6NHQ - chains E and F of the 6 polymer chains in the assembly; structure by X-ray diffraction, 2.50 A resolution.

[Chain E]
Molecule: Hemagglutinin HA1 chain
Source organism: Influenza A virus (strain A/Hong Kong/1/1968 H3N2)
Reference sequence: Q91MA7 (HEMA_I68A4); residues 11-329 here correspond to UniProt positions 27-345 (UniProt number = residue number + 16)
Amino-acid sequence (321 residues; numbered 9 to 329; the number before each row is that of its first residue):
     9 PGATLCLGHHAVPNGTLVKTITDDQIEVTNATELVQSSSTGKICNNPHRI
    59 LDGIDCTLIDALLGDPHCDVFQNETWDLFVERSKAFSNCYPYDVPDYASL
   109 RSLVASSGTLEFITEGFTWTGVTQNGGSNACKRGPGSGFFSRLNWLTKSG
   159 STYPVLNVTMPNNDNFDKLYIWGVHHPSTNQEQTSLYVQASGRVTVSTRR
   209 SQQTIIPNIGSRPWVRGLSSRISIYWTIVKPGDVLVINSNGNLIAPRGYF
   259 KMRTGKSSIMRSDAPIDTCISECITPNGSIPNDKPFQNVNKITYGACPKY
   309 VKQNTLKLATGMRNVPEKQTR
Not modelled in the structure: 326-329
Disulfides: Cys52-Cys277, Cys64-Cys76, Cys97-Cys139, Cys281-Cys305
Glycans and other covalent adducts: N-acetylglucosamine (NAG) linked to Asn38, Asn285; glycan linked to Asn165
Sequence notes: expression tag (9-10)
Curated features (UniProtKB/Swiss-Prot):
  - site: Arg329 (Cleavage)
  - glycosylation (N-linked (GlcNAc...) asparagine): Asn22, Asn38, Asn81, Asn165, Asn285

[Chain F]
Molecule: Hemagglutinin HA2 chain
Source organism: Influenza A virus (strain A/Hong Kong/1/1968 H3N2)
Reference sequence: Q91MA7 (HEMA_I68A4); residues 1-176 here correspond to UniProt positions 346-521 (UniProt number = residue number + 345)
Amino-acid sequence (176 residues; row label = number of the first residue in the row):
     1 GLFGAIAGFIENGWEGMIDGWYGFRHQNSEGTGQAADLKSTQAAMDQING
    51 KLNRVIEKTNEKFHQIEKEFSEVEGRIQDLEKYVEDTKIDLWSYNAELLV
   101 ALENQHTIDLTDSEMNKLFEKTGRQLRENAEDMGNGCFKIYHKCDNACIE
   151 SIRNGTYDHDVYRDEALNNRFQIKGV
Not modelled in the structure: 172-176
Disulfides: Cys144-Cys148
Sequence notes: engineered mutation Met45 (Ile390 in Q91MA7); conflict Gly123 (Arg468 in Q91MA7)
Curated features (UniProtKB/Swiss-Prot):
  - glycosylation: Asn154 (N-linked (GlcNAc...) asparagine)
Reported in the primary citation:
  - mutagenesis - I45M: decreased binding to CR9114
  - mutagenesis - I45M: decreased binding to FI6v3
  - mutagenesis - N49T: unchanged binding to CR9114
  - mutagenesis - N49T: unchanged binding to FI6v3

[Interface between chain E and chain F]
Contacting residue pairs - 127 pairs, chain E then chain F:
  Pro9(E) - Lys143(F)  hydrogen bond (backbone-side chain)
  Gly10(E) - Ile140(F)
  Gly10(E) - His142(F)
  Ala11(E) - Gln27(F)
  Ala11(E) - Asn28(F)
  Ala11(E) - Phe138(F)
  Ala11(E) - Lys139(F)
  Ala11(E) - Ile140(F)  hydrogen bond (backbone-backbone)
  Thr12(E) - Arg25(F)
  Thr12(E) - His26(F)
  Thr12(E) - Gln27(F)  hydrogen bond (backbone-backbone)
  Thr12(E) - Phe138(F)
  Thr12(E) - Lys139(F)
  Leu13(E) - Arg25(F)
  Leu13(E) - His26(F)
  Leu13(E) - Cys137(F)
  Leu13(E) - Phe138(F)  hydrogen bond (backbone-backbone)
  Leu13(E) - Ile140(F)  hydrophobic
  Leu13(E) - Ile152(F)  hydrophobic
  Cys14(E) - Trp14(F)
  Cys14(E) - Gly23(F)
  Cys14(E) - Phe24(F)
  Cys14(E) - Arg25(F)  hydrogen bond (backbone-backbone)
  Cys14(E) - Gly136(F)
  Cys14(E) - Cys137(F)  disulfide
  Leu15(E) - Trp14(F)
  Leu15(E) - Gly23(F)
  Leu15(E) - Phe24(F)  hydrophobic
  Leu15(E) - Leu118(F)  hydrophobic
  Leu15(E) - Gly136(F)  hydrogen bond (backbone-backbone)
  Leu15(E) - Phe138(F)  hydrophobic
  Gly16(E) - Trp14(F)
  Gly16(E) - Tyr22(F)
  Gly16(E) - Gly23(F)  hydrogen bond (backbone-backbone)
  Gly16(E) - Met115(F)
  His17(E) - Ile6(F)
  His17(E) - Ile10(F)
  His17(E) - Asn12(F)
  His17(E) - Gly13(F)
  His17(E) - Trp14(F)  hydrogen bond (backbone-backbone)
  His17(E) - Trp21(F)
  His17(E) - Met115(F)
  His18(E) - Gly13(F)
  His18(E) - Trp14(F)
  His18(E) - Met17(F)
  His18(E) - Gly20(F)
  His18(E) - Trp21(F)  hydrogen bond (backbone-backbone)
  Ala19(E) - Trp14(F)  hydrogen bond (backbone-backbone)
  Ala19(E) - Glu15(F)
  Val26(E) - Asn104(F)
  Lys27(E) - Glu97(F)  salt bridge
  Lys27(E) - Asn104(F)  hydrogen bond (backbone-side chain)
  Thr28(E) - Ala101(F)
  Thr28(E) - Asn104(F)
  Thr28(E) - Gln105(F)  hydrogen bond
  Thr28(E) - Ile108(F)
  Ile29(E) - Ala101(F)
  Ile29(E) - Leu102(F)  hydrophobic
  Ile29(E) - Gln105(F)  hydrogen bond (backbone-side chain)
  Thr30(E) - Gln105(F)  hydrogen bond (backbone-side chain)
  Ile34(E) - Ile108(F)  hydrophobic
  Thr40(E) - Leu52(F)
  Leu42(E) - Val55(F)  hydrophobic
  Leu42(E) - Val100(F)  hydrophobic
  Arg109(E) - Glu67(F)  salt bridge
  Ser110(E) - His64(F)  hydrogen bond
  Lys264(E) - Phe63(F)
  Ser265(E) - His64(F)
  Ser266(E) - His64(F)  hydrogen bond
  Arg269(E) - Glu67(F)  salt bridge
  Asn290(E) - Lys58(F)  hydrogen bond
  Asp291(E) - Ile56(F)
  Asp291(E) - Lys58(F)
  Pro293(E) - Val55(F)
  Phe294(E) - Ala96(F)  hydrophobic
  Lys299(E) - Lys68(F)  hydrogen bond (backbone-side chain)
  Lys299(E) - Glu85(F)
  Lys299(E) - Ile89(F)
  Ile300(E) - Lys68(F)
  Ile300(E) - Glu69(F)
  Thr301(E) - Gln65(F)  hydrogen bond (backbone-side chain)
  Tyr302(E) - Lys62(F)
  Tyr302(E) - Phe63(F)
  Gly303(E) - Glu61(F)
  Gly303(E) - Lys62(F)  hydrogen bond (backbone-backbone)
  Ala304(E) - Asn60(F)
  Ala304(E) - Glu61(F)
  Cys305(E) - Asn60(F)  hydrogen bond (backbone-side chain)
  Lys307(E) - Thr59(F)  hydrogen bond
  Lys307(E) - Asn60(F)
  Lys307(E) - Trp92(F)
  Tyr308(E) - Ile89(F)  hydrophobic
  Val309(E) - Trp92(F)
  Val309(E) - Ser93(F)
  Lys310(E) - Ile89(F)
  Lys310(E) - Asp90(F)  salt bridge
  Lys310(E) - Ser93(F)  hydrogen bond (backbone-side chain)
  Gln311(E) - Ser93(F)  hydrogen bond (side chain-backbone)
  Gln311(E) - Glu97(F)  hydrogen bond
  Leu314(E) - Ala96(F)  hydrophobic
  Leu314(E) - Glu97(F)
  Lys315(E) - Val100(F)
  Lys315(E) - Asn104(F)  hydrogen bond (backbone-side chain)
  Leu316(E) - Leu52(F)  hydrophobic
  Leu316(E) - Glu103(F)
  Leu316(E) - Asn104(F)
  Ala317(E) - Asn104(F)  hydrogen bond (backbone-side chain)
  Ala317(E) - Thr107(F)
  Thr318(E) - Trp21(F)
  Thr318(E) - Ile48(F)
  Gly319(E) - Trp21(F)
  Gly319(E) - Ile48(F)
  Gly319(E) - Thr107(F)
  Met320(E) - Ile6(F)  hydrophobic
  Met320(E) - Trp21(F)
  Met320(E) - Tyr22(F)
  Met320(E) - Thr111(F)
  Arg321(E) - Ala7(F)
  Val323(E) - Glu11(F)
  Val323(E) - Asn12(F)
  Val323(E) - Gly13(F)  hydrogen bond (backbone-backbone)
  Pro324(E) - Asn12(F)
  Pro324(E) - Glu15(F)
  Glu325(E) - Asn12(F)
  Glu325(E) - Gly13(F)
  Glu325(E) - Trp14(F)
  Glu325(E) - Glu15(F)  hydrogen bond (side chain-backbone)
Interface residues without a listed pair, chain E (61 interface residues in all): Val20, Pro21, Val36, Ala113, Ser114, Ile267, Glu280, Asn298, Pro306
Interface residues without a listed pair, chain F (66 interface residues in all): Gly16, Leu99, Phe119, Thr122, Met133, Cys144, Ile149
Inter-chain disulfides: Cys14(E)-Cys137(F)

[In short]
61 residues of chain E and 66 residues of chain F are in contact; the contacts include 1 disulfide bond, 29
hydrogen bonds and 4 salt bridges. Among the polar pairs are Lys27(E)-Glu97(F), Arg109(E)-Glu67(F) and
Arg269(E)-Glu67(F). The paper reports that I45M of chain F reduces binding to CR9114; I45M of chain F reduces
binding to FI6v3.
Here chain E is Hemagglutinin HA1 chain and chain F is Hemagglutinin HA2 chain, both from Influenza A virus
(strain A/Hong Kong/1/1968 H3N2). Entry 6NHQ (Crystal structure of the A/Hong Kong/1/1968 (H3N2) influenza
virus hemagglutinin HA2 I45M mutant) was determined by X-ray diffraction together with 6NHP and 6NHR from the
same study.
